4JP7 - chain A; structure by X-ray diffraction, 1.05 A resolution.

# Chain A
Name: papaya barwin-like protein
From: Carica papaya
Amino-acid sequence (122 residues; row label = number of the first residue in the row):
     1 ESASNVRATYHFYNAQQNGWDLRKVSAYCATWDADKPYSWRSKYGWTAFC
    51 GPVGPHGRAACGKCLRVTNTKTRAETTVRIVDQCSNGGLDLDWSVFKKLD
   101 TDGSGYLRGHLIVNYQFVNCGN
Disulfide bonds: Cys-29/Cys-61, Cys-50/Cys-84, Cys-64/Cys-120
Modified positions: Glu-1 (pyroglutamic acid; PCA)

# Overview
Chain A is papaya barwin-like protein (Carica papaya); the structure, High resolution structure of a papaya
barwin-like protein (crystal form 2), was determined by X-ray diffraction, deposited together with 4JP6.
